PDB entry 1TQE | X-ray diffraction, 2.70 A resolution | chains C and P of the 5 polymer chains in the assembly

# Chain C
Molecule: MEF2 binding site of nur77 promoter
Sequence (17 nucleotides; each row starts with the number of its first residue):
     1 AAAGCTATTT ATAAGCA

# Chain P
Molecule: Myocyte-specific enhancer factor 2B
Organism: Homo sapiens
Reference sequence: Q02080 (MEF2B_HUMAN); residues 1-93 here = UniProt positions 1-93
Sequence (93 residues; numbered 1 to 93; the number before each row is that of its first residue):
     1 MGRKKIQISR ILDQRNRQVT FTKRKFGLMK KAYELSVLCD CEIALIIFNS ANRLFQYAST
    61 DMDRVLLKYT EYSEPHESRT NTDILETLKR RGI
Disordered / not traced: 1, 92-93
UniProt features mapped onto this chain:
  - DNA-binding region: Ala58 to Glu86 (Mef2-type)

# Chain C / chain P interface
Pairs across the interface (17; chain C residue first):
  DA11(C) with Gly2(P), base contact; Lys30(P), salt bridge to the phosphate; Lys31(P), sugar contact
  DT12(C) with Gly2(P), hydrogen bond to the base; Arg24(P), phosphate contact
  DA13(C) with Gly2(P), sugar contact; Arg3(P), hydrogen bond to the base; Lys4(P), sugar contact; Ile6(P), sugar contact; Thr20(P), phosphate contact; Lys23(P), hydrogen bond to the base; Arg24(P), salt bridge to the phosphate
  DA14(C) with Arg3(P), base contact; Lys4(P), phosphate contact; Ile6(P), phosphate contact; Lys23(P), base contact
  DG15(C) with Arg3(P), hydrogen bond to the sugar
Other interface residues (no listed pair), chain C (6 interface residues in all): DT10
Other interface residues (no listed pair), chain P (11 interface residues in all): Gly27, Glu34

# Overview
6 residues of chain C face 11 of chain P across their interface, with 4 hydrogen bonds and 2 salt bridges.
Among the polar pairs are DT12(C)-Gly2(P), DA13(C)-Arg3(P) and DA13(C)-Lys23(P).
Chain C is MEF2 binding site of nur77 promoter and chain P is Myocyte-specific enhancer factor 2B (Homo
sapiens); the structure, Mechanism of recruitment of class II histone deacetylases by myocyte enhancer
factor-2, was determined by X-ray diffraction.
